PDB entry 4YOF | X-ray diffraction, 1.90 A resolution | chains A and B

== Chain A (and B) ==
Molecule: Redox sensor histidine kinase response regulator DevS
From: Mycobacterium tuberculosis (strain CDC 1551 / Oshkosh)
Notes: EC 2.7.13.3; chain B of this document is another copy of the same molecule, construct and numbering; everything in this record applies to it too
UniProt: P9WGK2 (DEVS_MYCTO); residues 63-210 here = UniProt positions 63-210
Amino-acid sequence (154 residues; row label = number of the first residue in the row):
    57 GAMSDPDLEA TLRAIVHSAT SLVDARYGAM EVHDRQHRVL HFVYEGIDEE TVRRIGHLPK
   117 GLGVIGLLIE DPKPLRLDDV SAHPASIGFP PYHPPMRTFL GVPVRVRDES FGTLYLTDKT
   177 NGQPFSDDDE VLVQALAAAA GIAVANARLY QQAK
Disordered / not traced: 57-60, 162-165, 205-210 (chain B: 57-62, 204-210)
Sequence notes: expression tag (57-62)
UniProt features mapped onto this chain:
  - binding site (heme): H149
Bound ions: heme Fe: H149 (together with nitric oxide)
Small-molecule neighbours: heme / nitric oxide: Y83, G84, A85, F98, Y100, E101, I103, V108, I111, G112, H113, L114, P115, K116, G117, L118, G119, V120, V136, A141, S142, I143, G144, F145, P146, H149, M152, F155, Y171, T173

== Chain A / chain B interface ==
Residue-residue contacts (22; chain A residue first):
  D63(A) - V162(B)
  D63(A) - R163(B)
  D63(A) - I198(B)
  L64(A) - I198(B)
  T67(A) - A194(B)
  T67(A) - A195(B)
  T67(A) - I198(B)
  S74(A) - V187(B)
  S74(A) - A191(B)
  L78(A) - D184(B)
  L78(A) - L188(B)  hydrophobic
  A191(A) - L78(B)  hydrophobic
  L192(A) - L188(B)  hydrophobic
  L192(A) - A191(B)  hydrophobic
  A195(A) - L192(B)  hydrophobic
  A195(A) - A195(B)
  I198(A) - T67(B)
  I198(A) - I71(B)  hydrophobic
  A199(A) - I198(B)
  N202(A) - A199(B)
  N202(A) - N202(B)  hydrogen bond (backbone-side chain)
  R204(A) - N202(B)
Interface residues without a listed pair, chain A (16 interface residues in all): I71, S77, L188, A203
Interface residues without a listed pair, chain B (16 interface residues in all): S74

== In short ==
Chain A and chain B each contribute 16 residues to their interface; the contacts include 1 hydrogen bond. The
hydrogen-bonded pair is N202(A)-N202(B). Ligands of chain A: heme / nitric oxide. UniProt lists heme-binding
residue H149(A) on chain A.
Chain A and chain B are both Redox sensor histidine kinase response regulator DevS (Mycobacterium tuberculosis
(strain CDC 1551 / Oshkosh)); the structure, DosS GAFA Domain Reduced Nitric Oxide Bound Crystal Structure,
was determined by X-ray diffraction, deposited together with 4YNR.
